Entry 8OZ6 (electron microscopy, 3.97 A resolution); this record covers chains F and M of the 16 polymer chains in the assembly.

Chain F:
Name: Piwi domain-containing protein
From: Maribacter polysiphoniae
UniProtKB: A0A316E3U6 (A0A316E3U6_9FLAO); residue numbers follow UniProt; this construct covers 1-507
Sequence (507 residues; numbered 1 to 507; the number before each row is that of its first residue):
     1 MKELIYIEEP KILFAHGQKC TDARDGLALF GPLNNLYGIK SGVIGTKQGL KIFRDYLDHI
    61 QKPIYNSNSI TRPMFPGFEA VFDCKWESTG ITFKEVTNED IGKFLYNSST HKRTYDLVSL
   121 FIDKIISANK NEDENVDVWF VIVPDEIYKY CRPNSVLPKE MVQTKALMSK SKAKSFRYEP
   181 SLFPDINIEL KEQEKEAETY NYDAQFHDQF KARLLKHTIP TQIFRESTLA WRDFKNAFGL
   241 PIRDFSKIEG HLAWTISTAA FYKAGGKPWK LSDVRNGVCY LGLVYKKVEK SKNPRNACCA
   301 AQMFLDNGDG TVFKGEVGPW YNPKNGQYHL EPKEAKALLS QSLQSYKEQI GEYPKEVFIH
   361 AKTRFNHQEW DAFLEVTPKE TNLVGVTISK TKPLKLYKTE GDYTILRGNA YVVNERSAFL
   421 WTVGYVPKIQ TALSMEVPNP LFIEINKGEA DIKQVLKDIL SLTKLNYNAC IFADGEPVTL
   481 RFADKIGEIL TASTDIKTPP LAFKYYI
Disordered / not traced: 165-198

Chain M:
Molecule: 18-nt RNA strand
Sequence (18 nucleotides; numbered 1 to 18; the number before each row is that of its first residue):
     1 UUUUUUUUUU UUUUUUUU

Interface between chain F and chain M:
Contacting residue pairs - 38 pairs, chain F then chain M:
  Tyr148(F) - U1(M)  base contact
  Arg152(F) - U1(M)  hydrogen bond to the base
  Gln205(F) - U1(M)  base contact
  His207(F) - U1(M)  salt bridge to the phosphate
  Lys211(F) - U1(M)  salt bridge to the phosphate
  Ile223(F) - U1(M)  sugar contact
  Ile223(F) - U2(M)  phosphate contact
  Phe224(F) - U2(M)  phosphate contact
  Arg225(F) - U1(M)  phosphate contact
  Arg225(F) - U2(M)  hydrogen bond to the phosphate
  Thr228(F) - U2(M)  hydrogen bond to the phosphate
  Leu252(F) - U2(M)  base contact
  Thr255(F) - U2(M)  hydrogen bond to the base
  Ile256(F) - U2(M)  sugar contact
  Lys324(F) - U13(M)  hydrogen bond to the phosphate
  Lys324(F) - U14(M)  sugar contact
  Asn325(F) - U12(M)  hydrogen bond to the sugar
  Asn325(F) - U13(M)  sugar contact
  Gly326(F) - U12(M)  sugar contact
  Gly326(F) - U13(M)  hydrogen bond to the sugar
  Lys390(F) - U6(M)  phosphate contact
  Lys390(F) - U7(M)  salt bridge to the phosphate
  Glu436(F) - U6(M)  sugar contact
  Asn439(F) - U6(M)  phosphate contact
  Asn439(F) - U7(M)  phosphate contact
  Asn466(F) - U4(M)  phosphate contact
  Asn468(F) - U2(M)  phosphate contact
  Asn468(F) - U3(M)  hydrogen bond to the phosphate
  Ala469(F) - U3(M)  sugar contact
  Ile471(F) - U4(M)  sugar contact
  Asp474(F) - U4(M)  phosphate contact
  Asp474(F) - U5(M)  phosphate contact
  Gly475(F) - U5(M)  hydrogen bond to the phosphate
  Glu476(F) - U5(M)  phosphate contact
  Arg481(F) - U4(M)  salt bridge to the phosphate
  Arg481(F) - U5(M)  salt bridge to the phosphate
  Tyr506(F) - U1(M)  phosphate contact
  Ile507(F) - U1(M)  phosphate contact
Also at the interface, not in a pair above, chain F (36 interface residues in all): Thr221, Phe245, Val423, Leu433, Ser434, Met435, Pro438, Lys485

Summary:
Chain F and chain M form an interface of 36 and 10 residues respectively, with 9 hydrogen bonds and 5 salt
bridges. Polar contacts include Arg152(F)-U1(M), Thr255(F)-U2(M) and Asn325(F)-U12(M).
Here chain F is Piwi domain-containing protein (Maribacter polysiphoniae) and chain M is an 18-nt RNA strand.
Entry 8OZ6 (cryoEM structure of SPARTA complex ligand-free) was determined by electron microscopy, deposited
together with 8OZC, 8OZD, 8OZE, 8OZF, 8OZG and 8OZI.
